Entry 6UTK (X-ray diffraction, 3.80 A resolution); this record covers chains G and H of the 6 polymer chains in the assembly.

Chain G:
Molecule: Envelope glycoprotein gp120
From: Human immunodeficiency virus 1
UniProt: Q2N0S6 (Q2N0S6_9HIV1); the construct lacks a stretch of the UniProt sequence and is renumbered around it, so the offset changes along the chain: 31-140 = UniProt 30-139; 149-185 = UniProt 140-176; 188-309 = UniProt 187-308; 312-321 = UniProt 309-318; 2 more segments
Amino-acid sequence (485 residues; row label = number of the first residue in the row; note: 13 numbers in that range are skipped by the numbering (no residue carries them; nothing is unmodelled there); a row labelled like 185A-185J holds insertion residues (185A, then the next letters in order)):
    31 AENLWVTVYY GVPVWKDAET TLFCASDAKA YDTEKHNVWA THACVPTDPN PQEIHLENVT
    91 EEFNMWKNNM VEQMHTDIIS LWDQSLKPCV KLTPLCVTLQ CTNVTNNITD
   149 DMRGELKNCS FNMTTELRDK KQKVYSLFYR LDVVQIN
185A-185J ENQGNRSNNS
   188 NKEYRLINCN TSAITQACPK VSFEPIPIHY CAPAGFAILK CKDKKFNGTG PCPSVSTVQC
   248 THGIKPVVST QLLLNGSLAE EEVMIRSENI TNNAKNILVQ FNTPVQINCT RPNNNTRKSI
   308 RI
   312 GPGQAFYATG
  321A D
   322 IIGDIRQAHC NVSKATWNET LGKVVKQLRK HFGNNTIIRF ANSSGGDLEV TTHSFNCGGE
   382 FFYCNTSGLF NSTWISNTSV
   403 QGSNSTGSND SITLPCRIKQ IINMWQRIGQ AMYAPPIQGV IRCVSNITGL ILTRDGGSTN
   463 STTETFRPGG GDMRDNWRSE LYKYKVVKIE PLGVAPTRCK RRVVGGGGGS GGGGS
Not modelled in the structure: 31-32, 185A-185J, 403-409, 505-517
Disulfides: Cys54-Cys74, Cys119-Cys205, Cys126-Cys196, Cys131-Cys157, Cys218-Cys247, Cys228-Cys239, Cys296-Cys331, Cys378-Cys445, Cys385-Cys418
Covalently attached groups: glycan linked to Asn88, Asn301, Asn332; N-acetylglucosamine (NAG) linked to Asn133, Asn137, Asn156, Asn160, Asn197, Asn234, Asn262, Asn276, Asn295, Asn339, Asn355, Asn363, Asn392, Asn398, Asn448
Sequence notes: conflict Asp62 (Glu61 in Q2N0S6), Asn332 (Thr330 in Q2N0S6), Cys501 (Ala498 in Q2N0S6); expression tag (507-517)
Reported in the primary citation:
  - post-translational modification sites: Asn301, Asn332
  - mutagenesis - N301A: decreased binding to 438-B11
  - mutagenesis - N137A, N156A, N295A: unchanged binding to 438-B11
  - mutagenesis - N301A: decreased binding to B11 Fab Heavy chain (chain H)
  - mutagenesis - N137A, N156A, N295A: unchanged binding to B11 Fab Heavy chain (chain H)

Chain H:
Molecule: B11 Fab Heavy chain
From: Homo sapiens
Notes: antibody fragment or engineered binder
Amino-acid sequence (233 residues; each row starts with the number of its first residue; a row labelled like 82A-82C holds insertion residues (82A, then the next letters in order); X marks 2 residues of unknown identity (built as UNK)):
     1 QVQLVQSGAE VRKPGSSVTI SCKPVGGTFT NFAIHWVRQA PGQGLEWVGG RV
   52A P
    53 VVGIYKYGKK FHDRLRLYED DPMKTVFLEL
82A-82C RSL
    83 TSDDTGVYYC TRWRGCGM
100A-100M CPYDTSSYYNDAS
   101 DVWGPGTKVI VSAASTKGPS VFPLAPSSKX XSGGTAALGC LVKDYFPEPV TVSWNSGALT
   161 SGVHTFPAVL QSSGLYSLSS VVTVPSSSLG TQTYICNVNH KPSNTKVDKK VEPKSC
Not modelled in the structure: 130-131
Disulfides: Cys22-Cys92, Cys98-Cys100A, Cys140-Cys196

How chain G and chain H interact:
Residue-residue contacts (13; chain G residue first):
  Ile323(G) - Val53(H)  hydrophobic
  Ile323(G) - Asp73(H)
  Gly324(G) - Thr30(H)
  Gly324(G) - Lys76(H)  hydrogen bond (backbone-side chain)
  Asp325(G) - Thr28(H)
  Asp325(G) - Phe29(H)  hydrogen bond (side chain-backbone)
  Asp325(G) - Thr30(H)  hydrogen bond (side chain-backbone)
  Arg327(G) - Asn31(H)
  Arg327(G) - Pro100B(H)  hydrogen bond (side chain-backbone)
  Arg327(G) - Asp100D(H)  hydrogen bond (side chain-backbone)
  Gln328(G) - Tyr100C(H)  hydrogen bond
  His330(G) - Tyr100C(H)
  Thr415(G) - Tyr100C(H)
Interface residues without a listed pair, chain G (8 interface residues in all): Pro299
Interface residues without a listed pair, chain H (11 interface residues in all): Thr100E
Interface features reported in the paper:
  - interface residues, chain H: Tyr100C(H)

Overview:
8 residues of chain G and 11 residues of chain H are in contact; the contacts include 6 hydrogen bonds. Polar
pairs include Gly324(G)-Lys76(H), Asp325(G)-Phe29(H) and Asp325(G)-Thr30(H). From the paper: N301A of chain G
reduces binding to 438-B11; the interface residue Tyr100C(H); 4 substitutions were tested in all.
Here chain G is Envelope glycoprotein gp120 (Human immunodeficiency virus 1) and chain H is B11 Fab Heavy
chain (Homo sapiens). Entry 6UTK (Crystal structure of 438-B11 Fab in complex with an uncleaved prefusion
optimized (UFO) soluble BG505 trimer ...) was determined by X-ray diffraction together with 6UUH, 6UUL, 6UUM
and 6V6W from the same study.
